Entry 7TGH (electron microscopy, 2.60 A resolution); this record covers chains T3 and P1 of the 91 polymer chains in the assembly.

[Chain T3]
Name: NDUTT3
Source organism: Tetrahymena thermophila
Reference sequence: I7LUQ4 (I7LUQ4_TETTS); residues 1-311 here = UniProt positions 1-311
Chain sequence (311 residues; numbered 1 to 311; the number before each row is that of its first residue):
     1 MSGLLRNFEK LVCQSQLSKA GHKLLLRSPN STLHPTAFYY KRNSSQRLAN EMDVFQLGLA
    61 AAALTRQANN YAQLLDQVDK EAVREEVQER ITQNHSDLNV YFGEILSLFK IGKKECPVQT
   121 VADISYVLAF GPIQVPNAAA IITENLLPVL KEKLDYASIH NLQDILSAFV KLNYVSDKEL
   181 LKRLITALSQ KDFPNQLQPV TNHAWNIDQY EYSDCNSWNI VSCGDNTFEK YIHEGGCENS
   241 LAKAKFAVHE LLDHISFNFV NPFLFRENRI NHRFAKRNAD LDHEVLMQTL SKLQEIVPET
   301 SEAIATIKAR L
Disordered / not traced: 1, 215, 238-241
Small-molecule neighbours:
  - 1,2-Distearoyl-sn-glycerophosphoethanolamine (3PE): Phe-263, Leu-264, Arg-266
  - 1,2-diacyl-sn-glycero-3-phosphocholine (PC1): Ala-204, Trp-205, Trp-218

[Chain P1]
Name: Transmembrane protein, putative
Source organism: Tetrahymena thermophila
Reference sequence: Q24C39 (Q24C39_TETTS); residues 1-251 here = UniProt positions 1-251
Chain sequence (251 residues; row label = number of the first residue in the row):
     1 MIARRLFKRS LYYIPRAGFG GGDIRHKFSN EITDDDYDYQ RAMHVKPPKE ESLFQLTNIL
    61 SSVPVFKTRF FLDFIARNLD TNSAVSTSDF VAPPRVHENS FFVYHSRELG NVIRKYRSLE
   121 SIVLPGALLT FTYPLFAAFV AIPSYYFMFN AKIYEMSRRF VVRMDVLPHL EMISVQRIGA
   181 FGILYTKLHR IQDLEYVPFD QVKEQENYLW AIGGHGVDNQ LIFKDRSTGE FFYFERQGVW
   241 DAKGLNHPLL N
Disordered / not traced: 1-23
Small-molecule neighbours:
  - 1,2-Distearoyl-sn-glycerophosphoethanolamine (3PE): Tyr-116, Arg-117, Leu-119, Glu-120, Val-123, Leu-124, Leu-128, Ala-138, Ala-141, Ile-142, Tyr-145, Tyr-146, Phe-149, Tyr-154, Arg-158, Ala-180
  - 1,2-diacyl-sn-glycero-3-phosphocholine (PC1), molecule 1: Arg-114, Ser-121, Ile-122, Leu-124, Pro-125, Gly-126, Phe-181, Gly-182, Ile-183
  - 1,2-diacyl-sn-glycero-3-phosphocholine (PC1), molecule 2: Val-123, Leu-124, Ala-127, Leu-128, Phe-131, Thr-132, Tyr-133, Pro-134, Leu-135, Phe-136, Ala-137, Ala-138, Val-140, Ala-141, Phe-149
  - 1,2-diacyl-sn-glycero-3-phosphocholine (PC1), molecule 3: Val-140, Pro-143, Ser-144, Phe-147, Met-148

[How chain T3 and chain P1 interact]
Pairs across the interface - 97 pairs, chain T3 then chain P1:
  Ser-2(T3) with Leu-79(P1), hydrogen bond (backbone-backbone); Asp-80(P1), hydrogen bond (backbone-side chain)
  Gly-3(T3) with Leu-79(P1), hydrogen bond (backbone-backbone)
  Leu-4(T3) with Asn-78(P1)
  Leu-5(T3) with Asn-78(P1), hydrogen bond (backbone-side chain)
  Phe-8(T3) with Thr-81(P1)
  Leu-11(T3) with Ser-83(P1)
  Val-12(T3) with Ser-83(P1)
  Cys-13(T3) with Ser-83(P1)
  Gln-14(T3) with Ser-83(P1), hydrogen bond (backbone-backbone); Ala-84(P1); Val-85(P1); Ser-86(P1)
  Ser-15(T3) with Thr-87(P1), hydrogen bond
  Leu-17(T3) with Val-91(P1); Ala-92(P1), hydrogen bond (backbone-backbone); Pro-94(P1)
  Ser-18(T3) with Thr-87(P1), hydrogen bond; Ser-88(P1); Phe-90(P1)
  Ala-20(T3) with Phe-90(P1)
  His-22(T3) with Ala-92(P1), hydrogen bond (side chain-backbone); Pro-93(P1); Pro-94(P1); Arg-95(P1), hydrogen bond (backbone-side chain)
  Leu-24(T3) with Pro-94(P1); Arg-95(P1), hydrogen bond (backbone-backbone)
  Leu-25(T3) with Arg-95(P1)
  Leu-26(T3) with Arg-95(P1), hydrogen bond (backbone-backbone); Val-96(P1); Arg-163(P1)
  Ser-28(T3) with Gln-176(P1), hydrogen bond
  Pro-29(T3) with Leu-184(P1)
  Asn-30(T3) with Ile-183(P1); Leu-184(P1); Tyr-185(P1); Thr-186(P1), hydrogen bond (backbone-backbone)
  Ser-31(T3) with Thr-186(P1)
  Thr-32(T3) with Thr-186(P1); Leu-188(P1)
  Leu-33(T3) with Val-96(P1); His-97(P1); Leu-167(P1); Thr-186(P1); Leu-188(P1)
  His-34(T3) with Leu-188(P1)
  Pro-35(T3) with Leu-170(P1), hydrophobic
  Tyr-39(T3) with Arg-190(P1)
  Asp-53(T3) with Arg-190(P1), salt bridge
  Phe-55(T3) with Leu-170(P1), hydrophobic; Met-172(P1), hydrophobic; Arg-190(P1)
  Gln-56(T3) with Arg-190(P1)
  Pro-117(T3) with His-169(P1); Glu-171(P1)
  Val-118(T3) with His-169(P1)
  Gln-119(T3) with His-169(P1), hydrogen bond (backbone-backbone); Leu-170(P1)
  Lys-153(T3) with Glu-171(P1), salt bridge
  Tyr-156(T3) with Asn-99(P1), hydrogen bond (backbone-side chain); His-169(P1), hydrogen bond (backbone-backbone); His-247(P1)
  Ala-157(T3) with Asn-99(P1), hydrogen bond (backbone-side chain)
  Ser-158(T3) with Glu-98(P1); Asn-99(P1); His-169(P1)
  Ile-159(T3) with Glu-98(P1), hydrogen bond (backbone-side chain)
  Asn-161(T3) with His-169(P1)
  Lys-191(T3) with Glu-98(P1), salt bridge; Asn-99(P1), hydrogen bond
  Asp-192(T3) with Arg-95(P1), salt bridge
  Asn-202(T3) with Leu-184(P1)
  Ala-204(T3) with Arg-114(P1), hydrogen bond (backbone-side chain)
  Trp-205(T3) with Asn-111(P1); Arg-114(P1); Ser-118(P1)
  Asn-206(T3) with Asn-111(P1); Arg-114(P1), hydrogen bond (backbone-side chain); Lys-115(P1)
  Ile-207(T3) with His-105(P1); Ser-106(P1); Gly-110(P1); Asn-111(P1), hydrogen bond (backbone-side chain); Val-162(P1), hydrophobic
  Gln-209(T3) with Ala-84(P1), hydrogen bond (side chain-backbone)
  Tyr-210(T3) with Pro-93(P1); Pro-94(P1); His-105(P1)
  Trp-218(T3) with Ile-183(P1), hydrophobic
  Phe-265(T3) with Tyr-185(P1), hydrophobic; Lys-187(P1)
  Arg-266(T3) with Glu-155(P1), salt bridge; Arg-158(P1); Lys-187(P1), hydrogen bond (backbone-side chain); Glu-230(P1)
  Glu-267(T3) with Lys-187(P1), salt bridge
  Arg-269(T3) with Leu-188(P1), hydrogen bond (side chain-backbone)
Other interface residues (no listed pair), chain T3 (61 interface residues in all): Arg-6, Lys-19, Lys-23, Phe-38, Asp-155, Leu-197, Val-200, Asp-208, Leu-264
Other interface residues (no listed pair), chain P1 (56 interface residues in all): Phe-74, Arg-77, Arg-107, Pro-168, Ser-174, Phe-181, Gly-182, His-189, Pro-248, Leu-249

[Summary]
Chain T3 and chain P1 form an interface of 61 and 56 residues respectively, with 26 hydrogen bonds and 6 salt
bridges. Polar contacts include Asp-53(T3)/Arg-190(P1), Lys-153(T3)/Glu-171(P1) and Lys-191(T3)/Glu-98(P1).
One 1,2-diacyl-sn-glycero-3-phosphocholine molecule and one 1,2-Distearoyl-sn-glycerophosphoethanolamine
molecule are bound between chain T3 and chain P1.
Here chain T3 is NDUTT3 and chain P1 is Transmembrane protein, putative, both from Tetrahymena thermophila.
Entry 7TGH (Cryo-EM structure of respiratory super-complex CI+III2 from Tetrahymena thermophila) was
determined by electron microscopy (same publication as 7W5Z).
